Entry 6KOZ (X-ray diffraction, 2.25 A resolution); this record covers chain B.

== Chain B ==
Protein: Zinc metalloprotease, putative
Source organism: Deinococcus radiodurans (strain ATCC 13939 / DSM 20539 / JCM 16871 / LMG 4051 / NBRC 15346 / NCIMB 9279 / R1 / VKM B-1422)
Reference sequence: Q9RVZ5 (Q9RVZ5_DEIRA); numbering as in UniProt (aligned over 36-472)
Chain sequence (474 residues; each row starts with the number of its first residue; numbers below 1 keep their minus sign (Met-1 is residue -1)):
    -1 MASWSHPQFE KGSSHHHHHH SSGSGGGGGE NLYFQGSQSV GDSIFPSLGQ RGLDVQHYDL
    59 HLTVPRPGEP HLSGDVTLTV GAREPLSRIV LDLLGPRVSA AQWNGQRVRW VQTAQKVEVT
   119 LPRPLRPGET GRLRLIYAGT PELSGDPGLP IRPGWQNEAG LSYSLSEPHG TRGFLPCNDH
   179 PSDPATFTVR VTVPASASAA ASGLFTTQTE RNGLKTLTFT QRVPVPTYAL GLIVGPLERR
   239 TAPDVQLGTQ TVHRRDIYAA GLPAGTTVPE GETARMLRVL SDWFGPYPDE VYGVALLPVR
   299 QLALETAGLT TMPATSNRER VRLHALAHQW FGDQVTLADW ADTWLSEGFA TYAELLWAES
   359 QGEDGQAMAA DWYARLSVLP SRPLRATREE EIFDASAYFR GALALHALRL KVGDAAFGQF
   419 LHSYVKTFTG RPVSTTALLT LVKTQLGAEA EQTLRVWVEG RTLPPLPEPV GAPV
Disordered / not traced: -1 to 35, 469-472
Differences from the reference sequence: initiating methionine (-1); expression tag (0-35); engineered mutation Ala323 (Glu in Q9RVZ5)
Ion coordination: Na+: Asp52, Val53, Asp181, Pro182; Zn2+: His322, His326, Glu345
Small-molecule neighbours: leucine (LEU): Pro148, Ile149, Glu165, Leu300, Ala301, Leu302, Glu303, His322, His326, Glu345, Phe391, Tyr396

== In short ==
Chain B binds leucine. The Na+ site is built by Asp52, Val53, Asp181 and Pro182. His322, His326 and Glu345
form the Zn2+ site.
Chain B is Zinc metalloprotease, putative (Deinococcus radiodurans (strain ATCC 13939 / DSM 20539 / JCM 16871
/ LMG 4051 / NBRC 15346 / NCIMB 9279 / R1 / VKM B-1422)); the structure, Crystal structure of two domain M1
zinc metallopeptidase E323 mutant bound to L-Leucine amino acid, was determined by X-ray diffraction (same
publication as 6KP1, 6KOY, 6KP0 and 6IFF).
